PDB entry 8ZI1 | electron microscopy, 2.92 A resolution | chains F and g of the 8 polymer chains in the assembly

[Chain F]
Protein: ATP synthase subunit beta
From: Acinetobacter baumannii AB5075
Notes: EC 7.1.2.2
Reference sequence: V5VHQ6 (V5VHQ6_ACIBA); numbering as in UniProt (aligned over 1-464)
Amino-acid sequence (464 residues; numbered 1 to 464; the number before each row is that of its first residue):
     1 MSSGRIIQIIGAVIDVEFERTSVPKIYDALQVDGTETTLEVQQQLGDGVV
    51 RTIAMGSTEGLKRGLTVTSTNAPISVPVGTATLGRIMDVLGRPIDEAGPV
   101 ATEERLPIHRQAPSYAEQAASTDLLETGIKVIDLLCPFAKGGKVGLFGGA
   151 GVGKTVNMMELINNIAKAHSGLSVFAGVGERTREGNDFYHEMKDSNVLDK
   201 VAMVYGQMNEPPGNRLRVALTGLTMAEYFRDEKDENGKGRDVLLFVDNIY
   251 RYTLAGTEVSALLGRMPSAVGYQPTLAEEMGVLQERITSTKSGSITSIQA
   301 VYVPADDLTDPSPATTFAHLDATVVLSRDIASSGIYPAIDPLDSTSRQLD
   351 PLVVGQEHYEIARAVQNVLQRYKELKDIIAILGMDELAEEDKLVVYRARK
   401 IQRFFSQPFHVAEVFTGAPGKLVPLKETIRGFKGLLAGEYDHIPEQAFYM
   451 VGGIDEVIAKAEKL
Disordered / not traced: 1

[Chain g]
Protein: ATP synthase gamma chain
From: Acinetobacter baumannii AB5075
Reference sequence: A3M143 (ATPG_ACIBT); residues 1-289 here = UniProt positions 1-289
Amino-acid sequence (289 residues; row label = number of the first residue in the row):
     1 MANLKEIRAKVASIKSTQKITRAMQMVAASKMRRAQERMAQGRPYADNMR
    51 RVIAHLVQANPEYKHRYMVDRPVKRVGYIIVSSDRGLAGGLNINLFKKVV
   101 QHVKAQQEQSIEVQFALIGQKAVSFFKNYGGKVLGATTQIGDAPSLEQLT
   151 GSVQVMLDAFDKGELDRIYLVSNGFVNAMTQKPKVEQLVPLAPAEEGDDL
   201 NRTYGWDYIYEPEAEELLNGLLVRYIESMVYQGVIENVACEQSARMVAMK
   251 AATDNAGQLIKDLQLIYNKLRQAAITQEISEIVGGAAAV
Disordered / not traced: 1

[How chain F and chain g interact]
Residue-residue contacts (14; chain F residue first):
  Met-266(F) with Val-283(g), hydrophobic
  Pro-267(F) with Ile-279(g), hydrophobic
  Val-270(F) with Gln-272(g); Thr-276(g)
  Gly-271(F) with Ile-279(g)
  Asp-307(F) with Asn-268(g), hydrogen bond; Arg-271(g), salt bridge; Gln-272(g)
  Asp-310(F) with Arg-271(g), salt bridge
  Ile-381(F) with Gln-25(g); Ala-29(g); Arg-33(g), hydrogen bond (backbone-side chain)
  Leu-382(F) with Arg-33(g), hydrogen bond (backbone-side chain)
  Gly-383(F) with Arg-33(g)
Other interface residues (no listed pair), chain F (13 interface residues in all): Ala-269, Ala-305, Thr-309, Pro-311
Other interface residues (no listed pair), chain g (11 interface residues in all): Met-26, Ile-275

[Overview]
Chain F and chain g form an interface of 13 and 11 residues respectively; the contacts include 3 hydrogen
bonds and 2 salt bridges. Polar pairs include Asp-307(F)/Arg-271(g), Asp-310(F)/Arg-271(g) and
Asp-307(F)/Asn-268(g).
Here chain F is ATP synthase subunit beta and chain g is ATP synthase gamma chain, both from Acinetobacter
baumannii AB5075. Entry 8ZI1 (Cryo-EM reveals transition states of the Acinetobacter baumannii F1-ATPase
rotary subunits gamma and epsilon and novel ...) was determined by electron microscopy together with 8ZI0,
8ZI2 and 8ZI3 from the same study.
